PDB entry 4E2I | X-ray diffraction, 5.00 A resolution (low resolution: residue-level contacts below are approximate; hydrogen-bond / salt-bridge calls are withheld) | chains A and 1 of the 12 polymer chains in the assembly

Chain A:
Molecule: Large T antigen
From: Simian virus 40
Reference sequence: Q9DH70 (Q9DH70_SV40); residues 266-627 here = UniProt positions 266-627
Sequence (362 residues; numbered 266 to 627; the number before each row is that of its first residue):
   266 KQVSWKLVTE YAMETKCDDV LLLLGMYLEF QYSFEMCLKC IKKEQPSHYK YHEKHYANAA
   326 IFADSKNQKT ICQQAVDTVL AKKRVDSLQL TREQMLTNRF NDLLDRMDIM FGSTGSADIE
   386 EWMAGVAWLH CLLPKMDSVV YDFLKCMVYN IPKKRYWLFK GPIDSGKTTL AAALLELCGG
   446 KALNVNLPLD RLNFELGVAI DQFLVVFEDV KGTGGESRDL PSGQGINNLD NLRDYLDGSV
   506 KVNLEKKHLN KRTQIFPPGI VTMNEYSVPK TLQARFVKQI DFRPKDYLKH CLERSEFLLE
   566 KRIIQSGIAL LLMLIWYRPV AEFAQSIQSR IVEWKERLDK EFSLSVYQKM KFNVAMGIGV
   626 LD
Bound ions: Zn2+: H313, H317
Reported in the primary citation:
  - mutagenesis - K425E: decreased binding to DNA polymerase alpha subunit B (chain 1)
  - mutagenesis - H395A, R548A, K550A, K616A: decreased catalytic activity

Chain 1:
Molecule: DNA polymerase alpha subunit B
From: Homo sapiens
Reference sequence: Q14181 (DPOA2_HUMAN); residues 1-78 here = UniProt positions 1-78
Sequence (78 residues; numbered 1 to 78; the number before each row is that of its first residue):
     1 MSASAQQLAE ELQIFGLDCE EALIEKLVEL CVQYGQNEEG MVGELIAFCT STHKVGLTSE
    61 ILNSFEHEFL SKRLSKAR

How chain A and chain 1 interact:
Pairs across the interface - 18 pairs, chain A then chain 1:
  H395(A) with I14(1)
  C396(A) with I14(1); F15(1)
  P399(A) with E10(1)
  R548(A) with Q7(1)
  D551(A) with E39(1)
  Y552(A) with E11(1); I14(1)
  K616(A) with I14(1); F15(1)
  F617(A) with I46(1); T50(1)
  A620(A) with F15(1); G43(1); I46(1)
  M621(A) with G43(1); I46(1); A47(1)
Also at the interface, not in a pair above, chain A (11 interface residues in all): K550
Also at the interface, not in a pair above, chain 1 (11 interface residues in all): V42
The authors on this interface:
  - interface residues, chain A: R548(A), Y552(A), F617(A), M621(A)
  - hot spots on chain A (mutagenesis) - H395A, R548A, K550A, K616A: decreased binding to DNA polymerase alpha subunit B (chain 1)
  - interface residues, chain 1: E11(1), I14(1), F15(1), E39(1), I46(1)

In short:
Chain A and chain 1 each contribute 11 residues to their interface. H313(A) and H317(A) coordinate Zn2+. From
the paper: K425E, H395A and R548A of chain A, among others, reduce binding to DNA polymerase alpha subunit B
(chain 1); interface residues R548(A), Y552(A) and E11(1) among others; 5 substitutions were tested in all.
Chain A is Large T antigen (Simian virus 40) and chain 1 is DNA polymerase alpha subunit B (Homo sapiens); the
structure, The Complex Structure of the SV40 Helicase Large T Antigen and p68 Subunit of DNA Polymerase ...,
was determined by X-ray diffraction.
